PDB entry 7PXC | electron microscopy, 3.84 A resolution | chains C and D of the 36 polymer chains in the assembly

[Chain C (and D)]
Molecule: Proteasome-associated ATPase
From: Mycobacterium tuberculosis (strain ATCC 25618 / H37Rv)
Notes: chain D of this document is another copy of the same molecule, construct and numbering; everything in this record applies to it too
UniProtKB: P9WQN5 (ARC_MYCTU); residue numbers follow UniProt; this construct covers 1-609
Amino-acid sequence (609 residues; numbered 1 to 609; the number before each row is that of its first residue):
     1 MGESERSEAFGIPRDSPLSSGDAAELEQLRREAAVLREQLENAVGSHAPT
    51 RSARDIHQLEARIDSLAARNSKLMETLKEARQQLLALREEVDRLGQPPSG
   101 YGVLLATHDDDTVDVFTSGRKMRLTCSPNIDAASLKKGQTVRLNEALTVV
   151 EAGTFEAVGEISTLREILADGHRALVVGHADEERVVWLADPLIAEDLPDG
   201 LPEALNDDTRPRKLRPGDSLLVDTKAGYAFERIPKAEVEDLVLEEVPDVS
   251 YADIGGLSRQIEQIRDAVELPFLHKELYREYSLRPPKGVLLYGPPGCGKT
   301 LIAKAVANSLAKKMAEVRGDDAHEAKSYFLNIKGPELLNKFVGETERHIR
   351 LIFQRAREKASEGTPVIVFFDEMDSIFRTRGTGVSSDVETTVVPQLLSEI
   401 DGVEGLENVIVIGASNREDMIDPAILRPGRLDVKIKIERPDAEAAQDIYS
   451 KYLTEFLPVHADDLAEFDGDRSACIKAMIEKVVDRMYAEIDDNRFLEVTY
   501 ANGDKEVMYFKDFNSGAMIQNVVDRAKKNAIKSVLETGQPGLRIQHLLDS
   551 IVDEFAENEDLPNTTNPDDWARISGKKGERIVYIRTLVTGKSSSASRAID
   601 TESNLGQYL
Unresolved in the structure: 1-96, 194-210, 316-325, 588-602 (chain D: 1-96, 194-210, 316-325, 378-389, 588-604)
UniProt features mapped onto this chain:
  - region: Tyr608, Leu609 (Docks into pockets in the proteasome alpha-ring)
  - binding site (ATP): Gly296 to Leu301
  - cross-link: Lys591 (Isoglutamyl lysine isopeptide (Lys-Gln) (interchain with Q-Cter in protein Pup))

[How chain C and chain D interact]
Residue-residue contacts (54; chain C residue first):
  Pro97(C) - Arg123(D)
  Pro98(C) - Arg123(D)
  Ser99(C) - Met122(D)
  Ser99(C) - Arg123(D)  hydrogen bond (backbone-backbone)
  Gly100(C) - Lys121(D)
  Gly100(C) - Met122(D)
  Tyr101(C) - Asp114(D)
  Tyr101(C) - Arg123(D)  hydrogen bond
  Arg142(C) - Arg123(D)
  Ala157(C) - Arg173(D)  hydrogen bond (backbone-side chain)
  Ala157(C) - Trp187(D)
  Val158(C) - Val185(D)
  Val158(C) - Trp187(D)
  Gly159(C) - Arg184(D)
  Gly159(C) - Val185(D)
  Glu160(C) - Arg184(D)  salt bridge
  Ile161(C) - Leu175(D)  hydrophobic
  Ile161(C) - Glu183(D)
  Ile161(C) - Arg184(D)
  His179(C) - Ala180(D)
  His179(C) - Glu182(D)
  Glu231(C) - Arg173(D)  salt bridge
  Ile233(C) - Arg173(D)
  Pro234(C) - Glu166(D)
  Ala236(C) - Glu166(D)  hydrogen bond (backbone-side chain)
  Pro335(C) - Arg350(D)
  Pro335(C) - Gln395(D)
  Glu336(C) - Arg347(D)  hydrogen bond (backbone-side chain)
  Glu336(C) - Arg350(D)  salt bridge
  Glu336(C) - Gln395(D)  hydrogen bond
  Leu338(C) - Arg347(D)  hydrogen bond (backbone-side chain)
  Asn339(C) - Val342(D)
  Asn339(C) - Arg347(D)  hydrogen bond
  Lys340(C) - Phe341(D)
  Lys340(C) - Val342(D)
  Lys340(C) - Glu344(D)
  Leu457(C) - Tyr281(D)
  Pro458(C) - Glu280(D)
  Pro458(C) - Tyr281(D)  hydrophobic
  Arg525(C) - Pro428(D)
  Lys527(C) - Tyr281(D)
  Lys527(C) - Ser282(D)
  Lys527(C) - Leu283(D)
  Ala530(C) - Tyr281(D)
  Ile531(C) - Tyr278(D)  hydrophobic
  Ile531(C) - Leu283(D)  hydrophobic
  Leu542(C) - Tyr281(D)
  Glu557(C) - Leu426(D)
  Glu557(C) - Pro428(D)
  Asn558(C) - Arg427(D)
  Glu559(C) - Arg427(D)  hydrogen bond (backbone-side chain)
  Glu559(C) - Pro428(D)
  Asp560(C) - Ala424(D)
  Asp560(C) - Arg427(D)  salt bridge
Also at the interface, not in a pair above, chain C (37 interface residues in all): Lys235, Phe456, Asn521, Leu535, Glu554
Also at the interface, not in a pair above, chain D (36 interface residues in all): Thr125, Leu147, Asp181, Val186, Gly227, Leu270, Gly343, Pro423

[Summary]
The interface between chain C and chain D involves 37 residues on one side and 36 on the other, with 9
hydrogen bonds and 4 salt bridges. Polar contacts include Glu160(C)-Arg184(D), Glu231(C)-Arg173(D) and
Glu336(C)-Arg350(D). Curated annotation (UniProt) lists 6 ATP-binding residues on chain C.
Chain C and chain D are both Proteasome-associated ATPase (Mycobacterium tuberculosis (strain ATCC 25618 /
H37Rv)); the structure, Substrate-engaged mycobacterial Proteasome-associated ATPase in complex with open-gate
20S CP - composite map (state A), was determined by electron microscopy (same publication as 7PX9, 7PXA, 7PXB
and 7PXD).
